PDB entry 8V40 | electron microscopy, 3.90 A resolution | chains I and X of the 42 polymer chains in the assembly

# Chain I (and X)
Molecule: Collar (CD1362)
From: Clostridioides difficile
Notes: chain X of this document is another copy of the same molecule, construct and numbering; everything in this record applies to it too
UniProtKB: A0A1X9JZ99 (A0A1X9JZ99_CLODI); residues 1-147 here = UniProt positions 1-147
Sequence (147 residues; numbered 1 to 147; the number before each row is that of its first residue):
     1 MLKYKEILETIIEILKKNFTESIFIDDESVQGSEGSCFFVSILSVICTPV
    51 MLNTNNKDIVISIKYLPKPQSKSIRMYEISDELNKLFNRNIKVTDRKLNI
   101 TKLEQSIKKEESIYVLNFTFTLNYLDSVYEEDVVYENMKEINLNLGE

# How chain I and chain X interact
Residue-residue contacts (36):
  Gln70(I) with Asp26(X); Asp27(X); Glu28(X)
  Ser71(I) with Asp26(X)
  Ser73(I) with Ile25(X); Asp26(X)
  Ile74(I) with Lys5(X)
  Tyr77(I) with Leu8(X), hydrophobic; Ser41(X); Ile42(X), hydrogen bond (side chain-backbone)
  Glu78(I) with Lys5(X), salt bridge
  Asp81(I) with Lys3(X)
  Asn84(I) with Lys57(X), hydrogen bond
  Lys85(I) with Met1(X)
  Asn88(I) with Val128(X)
  Arg89(I) with Pro49(X); Met51(X), hydrogen bond (side chain-backbone); Leu52(X), hydrogen bond (side chain-backbone); Thr54(X); Asn55(X), hydrogen bond
  Thr101(I) with Pro49(X)
  Lys102(I) with Cys47(X)
  Leu103(I) with Val45(X); Ile46(X); Cys47(X), hydrogen bond (backbone-backbone)
  Glu104(I) with Val45(X)
  Gln105(I) with Tyr4(X); Ser44(X); Val45(X), hydrogen bond (backbone-backbone)
  Ser106(I) with Leu43(X)
  Ile107(I) with Ile42(X); Leu43(X), hydrogen bond (backbone-backbone)
  Lys109(I) with Asp27(X), salt bridge
  Tyr114(I) with Asp27(X); Phe39(X); Lys64(X)
Other interface residues (no listed pair), chain I (22 interface residues in all): Ser80, Ser112
Other interface residues (no listed pair), chain X (27 interface residues in all): Gln31, Asn53

# Summary
The interface between chain I and chain X involves 22 residues on one side and 27 on the other, with 8
hydrogen bonds and 2 salt bridges. Polar contacts include Glu78(I)-Lys5(X), Lys109(I)-Asp27(X) and
Tyr77(I)-Ile42(X).
Both chains are Collar (CD1362) (Clostridioides difficile). Entry 8V40 (CryoEM Structure of Diffocin -
postcontracted - Collar - final state) was determined by electron microscopy together with 8V3T, 8V3W, 8V3X,
8V3Z, 8V41 and 8V43 from the same study.
